PDB entry 3GBZ | X-ray diffraction, 1.85 A resolution | chain A

== Chain A ==
Molecule: Kinase, CMGC CDK
Organism: Giardia lamblia
Notes: EC 2.7.11.22
UniProt: A8BZ95 (A8BZ95_GIALA); numbering as in UniProt (aligned over 1-308)
Chain sequence (329 residues; numbered -20 to 308; the number before each row is that of its first residue; numbers below 1 keep their minus sign (Met-20 is residue -20)):
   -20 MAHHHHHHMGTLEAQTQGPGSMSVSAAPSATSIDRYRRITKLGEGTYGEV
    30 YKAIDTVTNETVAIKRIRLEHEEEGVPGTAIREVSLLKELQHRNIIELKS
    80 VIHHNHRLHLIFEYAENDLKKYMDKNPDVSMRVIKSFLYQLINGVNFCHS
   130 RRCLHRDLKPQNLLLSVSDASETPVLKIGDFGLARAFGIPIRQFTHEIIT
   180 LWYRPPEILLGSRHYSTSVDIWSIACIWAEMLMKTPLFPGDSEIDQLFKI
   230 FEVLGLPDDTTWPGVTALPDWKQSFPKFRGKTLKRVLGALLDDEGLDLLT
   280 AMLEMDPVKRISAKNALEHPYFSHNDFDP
Not modelled in the structure: -20 to 10, 51-58, 147-151, 168-178
Sequence notes: expression tag (-20 to 0)
Reported in the primary citation:
  - post-translational modification sites: Thr25, Tyr26, Thr174 (by similarity / conservation)
  - conformationally variable residues (order/disorder transition): Ile168 to Ile178

== Summary ==
From the paper: modification sites Thr25, Tyr26 and Thr174; conformational variability at Ile168.
Chain A is Kinase, CMGC CDK (Giardia lamblia); the structure, Structure of the CMGC CDK Kinase from Giardia
lamblia, was determined by X-ray diffraction (same publication as 3GC0).
